PDB entry 7M0E | X-ray diffraction, 2.25 A resolution | chains A and F of the 4 polymer chains in the assembly

Chain A:
Molecule: DNA polymerase lambda
Source organism: Homo sapiens
Notes: EC 2.7.7.7, 4.2.99.-
Reference sequence: Q9UGP5 (DPOLL_HUMAN); numbering as in UniProt (aligned over 232-575)
Sequence (348 residues; row label = number of the first residue in the row):
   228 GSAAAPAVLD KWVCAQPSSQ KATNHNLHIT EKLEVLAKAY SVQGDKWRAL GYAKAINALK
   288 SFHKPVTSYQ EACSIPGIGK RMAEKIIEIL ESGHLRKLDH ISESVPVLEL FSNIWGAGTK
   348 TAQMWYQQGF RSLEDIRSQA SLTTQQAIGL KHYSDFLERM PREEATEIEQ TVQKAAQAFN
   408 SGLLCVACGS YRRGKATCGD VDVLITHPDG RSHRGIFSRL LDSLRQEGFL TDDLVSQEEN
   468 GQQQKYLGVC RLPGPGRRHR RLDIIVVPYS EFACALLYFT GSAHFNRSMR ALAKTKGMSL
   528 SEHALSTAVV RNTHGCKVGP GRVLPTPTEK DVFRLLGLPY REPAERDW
Not modelled in the structure: 228-237, 536-547
Differences from the reference sequence: expression tag (228-231)
Metal / ion sites: Na+: Ser339, Ile341, Ala344 (shared with DG5(F) of chain F); Mg2+: Asp427, Asp429 (together with DUP)
Ligand contacts: DUP (2'-deoxyuridine 5'-alpha,beta-imido-triphosphate): Arg386, Gly416, Ser417, Arg420, Thr424, Cys425, Gly426, Asp427, Asp429, Tyr505, Phe506, Thr507, Gly508, Ser509, Ala510, Asn513
Reported in the primary citation:
  - binding site for the 7-nt DNA strand: Arg514, Arg517, Lys521, Glu529, His530
  - contacts within the chain: Arg517-Glu529, Asn467-His530
  - binding site for the 6-nt DNA strand: Glu465, Lys472
  - conformationally variable residues: Gln464 to Glu465
  - mutagenesis - R538A, H541A, K544A: decreased catalytic activity on blunt-end DSB
  - mutagenesis - H541A/K544A: decreased catalytic activity on blunt end
  - mutagenesis - K544A: unchanged catalytic activity on complementary DSB

Chain F:
Molecule: 6-nt DNA strand
Sequence (6 nucleotides; row label = number of the first residue in the row):
     1 CAGTGC
Metal / ion sites: Na+: DG5 (shared with Ser339(A), Ile341(A), Ala344(A) of chain A)

How chain A and chain F interact:
Residue-residue contacts (19; chain A residue first):
  Ile341(A) - DG5(F)  phosphate contact
  Trp342(A) - DG5(F)  hydrogen bond to the phosphate
  Trp342(A) - DC6(F)  hydrogen bond to the phosphate
  Gly343(A) - DT4(F)  phosphate contact
  Gly343(A) - DG5(F)  hydrogen bond to the phosphate
  Ala344(A) - DT4(F)  phosphate contact
  Ala344(A) - DG5(F)  hydrogen bond to the phosphate
  Gly345(A) - DT4(F)  hydrogen bond to the phosphate
  Gly345(A) - DG5(F)  phosphate contact
  Thr346(A) - DT4(F)  phosphate contact
  Lys347(A) - DG3(F)  phosphate contact
  Lys347(A) - DT4(F)  hydrogen bond to the phosphate
  Thr348(A) - DG3(F)  phosphate contact
  Thr348(A) - DT4(F)  hydrogen bond to the phosphate
  Asp429(A) - DC6(F)  phosphate contact
  Arg488(A) - DC6(F)  salt bridge to the phosphate
  Asp490(A) - DC6(F)  phosphate contact
  Tyr505(A) - DC6(F)  hydrogen bond to the base
  Phe506(A) - DC6(F)  phosphate contact
Other interface residues (no listed pair), chain A (16 interface residues in all): Gln372, Lys472, Leu474

Summary:
16 residues of chain A and 4 residues of chain F are in contact, with 8 hydrogen bonds and 1 salt bridge.
Polar contacts include Tyr505(A)-DC6(F), Trp342(A)-DG5(F) and Trp342(A)-DC6(F). The paper reports a binding
site for the 7-nt DNA strand at Arg514(A), Arg517(A) and Lys521(A) among others; R538A, H541A and K544A of
chain A reduce catalytic activity on blunt-end DSB.
Chain A is DNA polymerase lambda (Homo sapiens) and chain F is a 6-nt DNA strand; the structure, Pre-catalytic
synaptic complex of DNA Polymerase Lambda with gapped DSB substrate and incoming dUMPNPP, was determined by
X-ray diffraction (same publication as 7M07, 7M09, 7M0A, 7M0B and 7M0D).
